7BDU - chains A and C of the 4 polymer chains in the assembly; structure by X-ray diffraction, 2.49 A resolution.

Chain A:
Protein: Collagen-binding protein
Organism: Canis lupus familiaris
UniProtKB: E2RHY7 (E2RHY7_CANLF); residues 36-418 here = UniProt positions 36-418
Chain sequence (392 residues; row label = number of the first residue in the row):
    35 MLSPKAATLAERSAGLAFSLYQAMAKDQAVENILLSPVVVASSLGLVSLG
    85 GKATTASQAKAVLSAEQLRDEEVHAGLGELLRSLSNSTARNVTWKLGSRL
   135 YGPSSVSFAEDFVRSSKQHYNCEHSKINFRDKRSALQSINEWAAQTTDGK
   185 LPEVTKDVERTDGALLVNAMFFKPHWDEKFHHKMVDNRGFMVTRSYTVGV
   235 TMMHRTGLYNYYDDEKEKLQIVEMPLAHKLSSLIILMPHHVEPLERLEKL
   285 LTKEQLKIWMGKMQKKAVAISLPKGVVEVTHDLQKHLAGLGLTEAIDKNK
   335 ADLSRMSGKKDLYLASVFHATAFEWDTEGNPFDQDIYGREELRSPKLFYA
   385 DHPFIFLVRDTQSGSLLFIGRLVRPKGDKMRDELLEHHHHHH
Not modelled in the structure: 124-125, 373, 412-426
Construct notes: initiating methionine (35); expression tag (419-426)

Chain C:
Protein: 21er collagen model peptide
Chain sequence (22 residues; row label = number of the first residue in the row; numbering starts at 0):
     0 XPPGPPGPPGPRGLPGPPGPPG
Not modelled in the structure: 0-1
Modified positions: ACE (acetyl group) at position 0

Chain A / chain C interface:
Residue-residue contacts - 17 pairs, chain A then chain C:
  His215(A) - Pro4(C)
  Met218(A) - Pro5(C)
  Met218(A) - Pro7(C)
  Asp220(A) - Pro7(C)
  Arg222(A) - Pro7(C)
  Arg222(A) - Pro8(C)  hydrogen bond (side chain-backbone)
  Arg222(A) - Gly9(C)  hydrogen bond (side chain-backbone)
  Arg222(A) - Pro10(C)
  Met225(A) - Arg11(C)
  His238(A) - Pro7(C)
  Ser305(A) - Pro8(C)
  Leu381(A) - Pro8(C)  hydrophobic
  Tyr383(A) - Gly9(C)
  Tyr383(A) - Pro10(C)
  Tyr383(A) - Arg11(C)
  Asp385(A) - Arg11(C)  salt bridge
  His386(A) - Arg11(C)
Interface residues without a listed pair, chain A (12 interface residues in all): Ala303
Interface residues without a listed pair, chain C (8 interface residues in all): Gly6

Overview:
Chain A and chain C form an interface of 12 and 8 residues respectively, with 2 hydrogen bonds and 1 salt
bridge. Among the polar pairs are Asp385(A)-Arg11(C), Arg222(A)-Pro8(C) and Arg222(A)-Gly9(C).
Chain A is Collagen-binding protein (Canis lupus familiaris) and chain C is 21er collagen model peptide; the
structure, Crystal structure of a Hsp47-collagen peptide complex, was determined by X-ray diffraction (same
publication as 7BEE and 7BFI).
